9VQM - chains A and D of the 4 polymer chains in the assembly; structure by electron microscopy, 3.50 A resolution.

[Chain A]
Name: Endosome/lysosome-associated apoptosis and autophagy regulator 1
Organism: Mus musculus
Reference sequence: A0A0A0MQC6 (A0A0A0MQC6_MOUSE); residues 41-1013 here = UniProt positions 41-1013
Sequence (990 residues; row label = number of the first residue in the row):
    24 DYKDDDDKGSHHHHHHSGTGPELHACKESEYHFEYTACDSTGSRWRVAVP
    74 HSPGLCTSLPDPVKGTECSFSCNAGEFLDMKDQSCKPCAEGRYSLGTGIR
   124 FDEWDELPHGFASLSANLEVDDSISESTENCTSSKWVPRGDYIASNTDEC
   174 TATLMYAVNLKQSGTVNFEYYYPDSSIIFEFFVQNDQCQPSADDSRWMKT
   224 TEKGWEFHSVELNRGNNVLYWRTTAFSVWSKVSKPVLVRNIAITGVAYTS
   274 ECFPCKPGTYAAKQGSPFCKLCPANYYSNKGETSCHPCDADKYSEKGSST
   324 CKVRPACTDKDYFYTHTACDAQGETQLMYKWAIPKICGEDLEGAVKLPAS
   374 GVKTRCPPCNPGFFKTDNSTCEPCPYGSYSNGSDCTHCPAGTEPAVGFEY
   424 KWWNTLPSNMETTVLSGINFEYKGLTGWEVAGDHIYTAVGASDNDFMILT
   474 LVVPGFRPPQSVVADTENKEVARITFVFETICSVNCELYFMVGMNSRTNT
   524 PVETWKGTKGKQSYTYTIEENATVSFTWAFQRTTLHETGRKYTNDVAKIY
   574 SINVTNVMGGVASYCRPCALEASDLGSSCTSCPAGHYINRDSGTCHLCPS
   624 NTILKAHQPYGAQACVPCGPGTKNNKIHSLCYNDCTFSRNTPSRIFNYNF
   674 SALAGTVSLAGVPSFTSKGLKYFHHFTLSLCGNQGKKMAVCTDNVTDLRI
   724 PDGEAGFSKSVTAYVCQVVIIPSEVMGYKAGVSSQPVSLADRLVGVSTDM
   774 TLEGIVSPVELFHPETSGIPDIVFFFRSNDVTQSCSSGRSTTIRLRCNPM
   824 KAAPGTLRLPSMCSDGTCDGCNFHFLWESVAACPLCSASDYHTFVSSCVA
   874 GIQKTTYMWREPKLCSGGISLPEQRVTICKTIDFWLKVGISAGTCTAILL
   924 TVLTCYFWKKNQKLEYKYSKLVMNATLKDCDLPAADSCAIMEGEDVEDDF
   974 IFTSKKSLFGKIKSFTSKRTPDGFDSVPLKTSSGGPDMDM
Unresolved in the structure: 24-44, 143-152, 214-217, 252-255, 389-391, 482-491, 593-601, 722-731, 746-754, 884-886, 903-1013
Construct notes: expression tag (24-40)
Disulfide bonds: Cys49-Cys79, Cys61-Cys91, Cys95-Cys108, Cys111-Cys275, Cys154-Cys173, Cys278-Cys292, Cys295-Cys308, Cys311-Cys324, Cys330-Cys360, Cys342-Cys379, Cys382-Cys394, Cys397-Cys408, Cys411-Cys588, Cys505-Cys509, Cys591-Cys602, Cys605-Cys618, Cys621-Cys638, Cys641-Cys654, Cys658-Cys704, Cys714-Cys739, Cys808-Cys844, Cys820-Cys856, Cys836-Cys841, Cys859-Cys888, Cys871-Cys902
Covalently attached groups: N-acetylglucosamine (NAG) linked to Asn153, Asn544, Asn576, Asn717
Bound ions: Cu ion site 1: His55, His74 (shared with His55(D), His74(D) of chain D); Cu ion site 2 near His309 (its only coordinating residue here)

[Chain D]
Name: Endosome/lysosome-associated apoptosis and autophagy regulator 1
Organism: Mus musculus
Reference sequence: A0A0A0MQC6 (A0A0A0MQC6_MOUSE); residue numbers follow UniProt; this construct covers 45-1013
Sequence (1004 residues; each row starts with the number of its first residue):
    10 MKTIIALSYIFCLVFADYKDDDDKGSHHHHHHSGMELHACKESEYHFEYT
    60 ACDSTGSRWRVAVPHSPGLCTSLPDPVKGTECSFSCNAGEFLDMKDQSCK
   110 PCAEGRYSLGTGIRFDEWDELPHGFASLSANLEVDDSISESTENCTSSKW
   160 VPRGDYIASNTDECTATLMYAVNLKQSGTVNFEYYYPDSSIIFEFFVQND
   210 QCQPSADDSRWMKTTEKGWEFHSVELNRGNNVLYWRTTAFSVWSKVSKPV
   260 LVRNIAITGVAYTSECFPCKPGTYAAKQGSPFCKLCPANYYSNKGETSCH
   310 PCDADKYSEKGSSTCKVRPACTDKDYFYTHTACDAQGETQLMYKWAIPKI
   360 CGEDLEGAVKLPASGVKTRCPPCNPGFFKTDNSTCEPCPYGSYSNGSDCT
   410 HCPAGTEPAVGFEYKWWNTLPSNMETTVLSGINFEYKGLTGWEVAGDHIY
   460 TAVGASDNDFMILTLVVPGFRPPQSVVADTENKEVARITFVFETICSVNC
   510 ELYFMVGMNSRTNTPVETWKGTKGKQSYTYTIEENATVSFTWAFQRTTLH
   560 ETGRKYTNDVAKIYSINVTNVMGGVASYCRPCALEASDLGSSCTSCPAGH
   610 YINRDSGTCHLCPSNTILKAHQPYGAQACVPCGPGTKNNKIHSLCYNDCT
   660 FSRNTPSRIFNYNFSALAGTVSLAGVPSFTSKGLKYFHHFTLSLCGNQGK
   710 KMAVCTDNVTDLRIPDGEAGFSKSVTAYVCQVVIIPSEVMGYKAGVSSQP
   760 VSLADRLVGVSTDMTLEGIVSPVELFHPETSGIPDIVFFFRSNDVTQSCS
   810 SGRSTTIRLRCNPMKAAPGTLRLPSMCSDGTCDGCNFHFLWESVAACPLC
   860 SASDYHTFVSSCVAGIQKTTYMWREPKLCSGGISLPEQRVTICKTIDFWL
   910 KVGISAGTCTAILLTVLTCYFWKKNQKLEYKYSKLVMNATLKDCDLPAAD
   960 SCAIMEGEDVEDDFIFTSKKSLFGKIKSFTSKRTPDGFDSVPLKTSSGGP
  1010 DMDM
Unresolved in the structure: 10-44, 142-152, 215-217, 254-255, 389-391, 483-490, 591-604, 722-731, 746-754, 787-790, 884-885, 903-1013
Construct notes: initiating methionine (10); expression tag (11-44)
Disulfide bonds: Cys49-Cys79, Cys61-Cys91, Cys95-Cys108, Cys111-Cys275, Cys154-Cys173, Cys278-Cys292, Cys295-Cys308, Cys311-Cys324, Cys330-Cys360, Cys342-Cys379, Cys382-Cys394, Cys397-Cys408, Cys411-Cys588, Cys505-Cys509, Cys605-Cys618, Cys621-Cys638, Cys641-Cys654, Cys658-Cys704, Cys714-Cys739, Cys808-Cys844, Cys820-Cys856, Cys836-Cys841, Cys859-Cys888, Cys871-Cys902
Covalently attached groups: N-acetylglucosamine (NAG) linked to Asn153, Asn544, Asn576, Asn717
Bound ions: Cu ion site 1: His55, His74 (shared with His55(A), His74(A) of chain A); Cu ion site 2 near His309 (its only coordinating residue here)

[Interface between chain A and chain D]
Pairs across the interface (26; chain A residue first):
  Leu46(A) with Phe276(D)
  His47(A) with Glu274(D), salt bridge
  Ala48(A) with Arg115(D); Cys275(D), hydrogen bond (backbone-backbone); Pro277(D)
  Lys50(A) with Phe100(D)
  Ser52(A) with His55(D), hydrogen bond (backbone-side chain)
  His55(A) with Ser52(D), hydrogen bond (side chain-backbone); His55(D), hydrogen bond; His74(D), hydrogen bond
  His74(A) with His55(D), hydrogen bond; His74(D)
  Thr80(A) with Pro277(D)
  Phe100(A) with Lys50(D)
  Leu101(A) with Lys50(D), hydrogen bond (backbone-side chain)
  Arg115(A) with Ala48(D)
  Glu274(A) with His47(D), salt bridge
  Cys275(A) with His47(D); Ala48(D), hydrogen bond (backbone-backbone)
  Phe276(A) with Leu46(D); His47(D); Ala48(D)
  Pro277(A) with Leu46(D); His47(D); Ala48(D); Thr80(D)
Other interface residues (no listed pair), chain A (19 interface residues in all): Glu45, Cys49, Glu53, Ser81
Other interface residues (no listed pair), chain D (19 interface residues in all): Glu45, Cys49, Ser81, Leu101, Lys279

[Overview]
Chain A and chain D each contribute 19 residues to their interface; the contacts include 8 hydrogen bonds and
2 salt bridges. Among the polar pairs are His47(A)-Glu274(D), Glu274(A)-His47(D) and Ser52(A)-His55(D).
N-acetylglucosamine is covalently linked to Asn153(A), Asn544(A), Asn576(A) and Asn717(A).
Chain A is Endosome/lysosome-associated apoptosis and autophagy regulator 1 and chain D is
Endosome/lysosome-associated apoptosis and autophagy regulator 1, both from Mus musculus; the structure,
Cryo-EM structure of Elapor1WT in tetrameric form, was determined by electron microscopy together with 9VQL
from the same study.
